2HLE - chains A and B; structure by X-ray diffraction, 2.05 A resolution.

# Chain A
Molecule: Ephrin type-B receptor 4
From: Homo sapiens
Notes: EC 2.7.10.1; fragment: Ligand Binding Domain
UniProtKB: P54760 (EPHB4_HUMAN); numbering as in UniProt (aligned over 17-196)
Sequence (188 residues; numbered 9 to 196; the number before each row is that of its first residue):
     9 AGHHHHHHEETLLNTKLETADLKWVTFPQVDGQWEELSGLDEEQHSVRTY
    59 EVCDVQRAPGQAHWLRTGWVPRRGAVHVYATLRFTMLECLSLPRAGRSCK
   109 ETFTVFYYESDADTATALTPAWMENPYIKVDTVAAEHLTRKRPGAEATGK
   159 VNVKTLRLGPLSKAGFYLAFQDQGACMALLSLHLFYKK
Differences from the reference sequence: cloning artifact (9-10); expression tag (11-16)
Disulfides: Cys61-Cys184, Cys97-Cys107
Swiss-Prot annotation at these positions:
  - natural variant: Glu59 (E59K: In CMAVM2; uncertain significance), Arg74 (R74P: In CMAVM2; uncertain significance), Cys107 (C107R: In CMAVM2; uncertain significance), Tyr115 (deletion: In CMAVM2; uncertain significance), Val161 to Lys162 (sequence variant, change not given here; In CMAVM2; uncertain significance), Leu187 (L187P: In CMAVM2; uncertain significance)
  - mutagenesis: Leu95 (L95R: Reduces binding affinity for EFNB2)

# Chain B
Molecule: Ephrin-B2
From: Homo sapiens
Notes: fragment: extracellular domain
UniProtKB: P52799 (EFNB2_HUMAN); residues 31-168 here correspond to UniProt positions 28-165 (UniProt number = residue number - 3)
Sequence (138 residues; numbered 31 to 168; the number before each row is that of its first residue):
    31 IVLEPIYWNSSNSKFLPGQGLVLYPQIGDKLDIICPKVDSKTVGQYEYYK
    81 VYMVDKDQADRCTIKKENTPLLNCARPDQDVKFTIKFQEFSPNLWGLEFQ
   131 KNKDYYIISTSNGSLEGLDNQEGGVCQTRAMKILMKVG
Unresolved in the structure: 74, 96-99
Differences from the reference sequence: conflict Arg106 (Lys103 in P52799), Val111 (Ile108 in P52799)
Disulfides: Cys65-Cys104, Cys92-Cys156
Swiss-Prot annotation at these positions:
  - glycosylation (N-linked (GlcNAc...) asparagine): Asn39, Asn142

# How chain A and chain B interact
Pairs across the interface - 48 pairs, chain A then chain B:
  Thr27(A) - Gln109(B)  hydrogen bond
  Thr27(A) - Asp110(B)
  Thr27(A) - Lys112(B)
  Asp29(A) - Lys112(B)
  Asp29(A) - Thr114(B)
  Glu43(A) - Lys60(B)
  Glu43(A) - Lys116(B)  salt bridge
  Glu44(A) - Lys60(B)  hydrogen bond (backbone-side chain)
  Leu45(A) - Thr114(B)
  Leu45(A) - Lys116(B)
  Leu45(A) - Gln118(B)
  Ser46(A) - Phe113(B)
  Ser46(A) - Thr114(B)  hydrogen bond (side chain-backbone)
  Leu48(A) - Asn123(B)  hydrogen bond (backbone-side chain)
  Leu48(A) - Trp125(B)
  Asp49(A) - Trp125(B)
  Glu50(A) - Trp125(B)
  Gln52(A) - Trp125(B)  hydrogen bond
  Ser54(A) - Leu101(B)
  Ser54(A) - Phe113(B)
  Arg56(A) - Lys112(B)
  Arg56(A) - Thr114(B)
  Glu59(A) - Gln118(B)  hydrogen bond
  Glu59(A) - Ser121(B)  hydrogen bond
  Glu59(A) - Pro122(B)
  Glu59(A) - Asn123(B)
  Val60(A) - Pro122(B)
  Thr93(A) - Pro122(B)  hydrogen bond (side chain-backbone)
  Thr93(A) - Asn123(B)
  Thr93(A) - Leu124(B)
  Leu95(A) - Pro122(B)
  Thr147(A) - Leu124(B)
  Lys149(A) - Phe120(B)
  Lys149(A) - Ser121(B)  hydrogen bond (side chain-backbone)
  Lys149(A) - Asn123(B)  hydrogen bond (side chain-backbone)
  Lys149(A) - Glu128(B)  salt bridge
  Pro151(A) - Phe120(B)  hydrophobic
  Pro151(A) - Glu128(B)
  Gly152(A) - Glu128(B)  hydrogen bond (backbone-side chain)
  Ala155(A) - Leu124(B)  hydrophobic
  Thr156(A) - Leu124(B)
  Gly157(A) - Leu124(B)
  Val159(A) - Trp125(B)  hydrophobic
  Cys184(A) - Phe120(B)  hydrophobic
  Met185(A) - Pro122(B)
  Ala186(A) - Pro122(B)
  Ala186(A) - Asn123(B)
  Leu188(A) - Asn123(B)
Also at the interface, not in a pair above, chain A (34 interface residues in all): Gly47, Thr57, Cys61, Leu100, Arg150, Lys158
Also at the interface, not in a pair above, chain B (21 interface residues in all): Asp62, Pro100, Val111, Glu119, Gly126

# Overview
The interface between chain A and chain B involves 34 residues on one side and 21 on the other, with 11
hydrogen bonds and 2 salt bridges. Polar pairs include Glu43(A)-Lys116(B), Lys149(A)-Glu128(B) and
Thr27(A)-Gln109(B). From UniProt: one mutagenesis site on chain A.
Here chain A is Ephrin type-B receptor 4 and chain B is Ephrin-B2, both from Homo sapiens. Entry 2HLE
(Structural and biophysical characterization of the EPHB4-EPHRINB2 protein protein interaction and receptor
specificity) was determined by X-ray diffraction.
